9IMU - chains A and C; structure by X-ray diffraction, 2.38 A resolution.

[Chain A]
Molecule: Disease resistance protein RGA5
From: Oryza sativa
UniProtKB: F7J0N2 (RGA5R_ORYSJ); residues 996-1070 here = UniProt positions 996-1070
Amino-acid sequence (75 residues; each row starts with the number of its first residue):
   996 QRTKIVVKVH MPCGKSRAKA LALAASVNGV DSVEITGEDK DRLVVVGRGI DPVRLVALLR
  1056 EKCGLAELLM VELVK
Sequence notes: conflict Leu1016 (Met in F7J0N2), Lys1070 (Glu in F7J0N2)

[Chain C]
Molecule: AVR-Pik protein
From: Pyricularia oryzae
UniProtKB: C4B8B8 (C4B8B8_PYROR); numbering as in UniProt (aligned over 33-113)
Amino-acid sequence (81 residues; numbered 33 to 113; the number before each row is that of its first residue):
    33 IDLSRERDPN FFDHPGIPVP ECFWFMFKNN VRQDAGTCYS SWKMDMKVGP NWVHIKSDDN
    93 CNLSGDFPPG WIVLGKKRPG F
Disulfide bonds: Cys54-Cys93

[Chain A / chain C interface]
Contacting residue pairs (33; chain A residue first):
  Arg997(A) - Ile49(C)
  Lys999(A) - Thr69(C)  hydrogen bond (side chain-backbone)
  Ser1027(A) - His46(C)
  Gly1032(A) - Asn42(C)
  Glu1033(A) - Arg39(C)  salt bridge
  Arg1037(A) - Asp66(C)  salt bridge
  Val1041(A) - His46(C)
  Glu1062(A) - Lys79(C)  salt bridge
  Leu1063(A) - Lys79(C)  hydrogen bond (backbone-side chain)
  Leu1063(A) - Trp84(C)
  Leu1064(A) - Met78(C)
  Leu1064(A) - Lys79(C)  hydrogen bond (backbone-backbone)
  Leu1064(A) - Trp84(C)
  Met1065(A) - Met76(C)  hydrophobic
  Met1065(A) - Asp77(C)
  Met1065(A) - Met78(C)  hydrophobic
  Met1065(A) - Trp84(C)  hydrophobic
  Val1066(A) - Met76(C)
  Val1066(A) - Asp77(C)  hydrogen bond (backbone-backbone)
  Val1066(A) - Trp84(C)  hydrophobic
  Glu1067(A) - Cys70(C)
  Glu1067(A) - Tyr71(C)  hydrogen bond (side chain-backbone)
  Glu1067(A) - Trp74(C)
  Glu1067(A) - Lys75(C)
  Glu1067(A) - Met76(C)
  Leu1068(A) - Trp74(C)  hydrogen bond (backbone-side chain)
  Val1069(A) - Pro50(C)  hydrophobic
  Val1069(A) - Tyr71(C)
  Lys1070(A) - Pro50(C)
  Lys1070(A) - Glu53(C)  salt bridge
  Lys1070(A) - Tyr71(C)
  Lys1070(A) - Ser72(C)  hydrogen bond (side chain-backbone)
  Lys1070(A) - Trp74(C)
Also at the interface, not in a pair above, chain A (18 interface residues in all): Glu1029, Val1039
Also at the interface, not in a pair above, chain C (21 interface residues in all): Phe44, Trp56, Ser73

[Overview]
18 residues of chain A and 21 residues of chain C are in contact, with 7 hydrogen bonds and 4 salt bridges.
Polar pairs include Glu1033(A)-Arg39(C), Arg1037(A)-Asp66(C) and Glu1062(A)-Lys79(C).
Chain A is Disease resistance protein RGA5 (Oryza sativa) and chain C is AVR-Pik protein (Pyricularia oryzae);
the structure, The complex of rice immune receptor RGA5-HMA8 with rice blast effector protein AVR-PikD, was
determined by X-ray diffraction.
